PDB entry 6RDC | electron microscopy, 3.20 A resolution | chains T and X of the 31 polymer chains in the assembly

Chain T:
Name: ATP synthase subunit alpha
From: Polytomella sp. Pringsheim 198.80
UniProtKB: A0ZW40 (A0ZW40_9CHLO); residues 1-562 here = UniProt positions 1-562
Chain sequence (562 residues; each row starts with the number of its first residue):
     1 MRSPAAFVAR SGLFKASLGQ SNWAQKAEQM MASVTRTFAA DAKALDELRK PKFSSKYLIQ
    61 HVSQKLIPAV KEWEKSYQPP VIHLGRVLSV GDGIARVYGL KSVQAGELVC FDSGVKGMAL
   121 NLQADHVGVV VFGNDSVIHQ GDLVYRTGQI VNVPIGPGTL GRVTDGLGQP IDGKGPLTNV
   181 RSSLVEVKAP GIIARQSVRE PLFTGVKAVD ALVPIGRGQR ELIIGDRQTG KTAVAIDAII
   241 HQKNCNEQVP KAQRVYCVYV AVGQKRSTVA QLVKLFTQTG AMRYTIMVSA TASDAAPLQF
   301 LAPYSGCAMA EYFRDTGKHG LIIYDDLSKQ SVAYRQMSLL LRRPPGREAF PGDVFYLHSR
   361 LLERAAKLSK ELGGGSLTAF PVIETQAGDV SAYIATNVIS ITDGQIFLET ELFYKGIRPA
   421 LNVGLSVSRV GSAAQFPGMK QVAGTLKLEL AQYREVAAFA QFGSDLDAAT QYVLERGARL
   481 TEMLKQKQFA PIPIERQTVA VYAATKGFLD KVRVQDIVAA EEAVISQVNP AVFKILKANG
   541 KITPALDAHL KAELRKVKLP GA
Not modelled in the structure: 1-39
Differences from the reference sequence: conflict Arg266 (Lys in A0ZW40)
Metal / ion sites: Mg2+: Thr232 (together with ATP)
Small-molecule neighbours: ATP (adenosine-5'-triphosphate): Asp226, Arg227, Gln228, Thr229, Gly230, Lys231, Thr232, Ala233, Phe413, Arg418, Pro419, Gln486, Lys487, Gln488

Chain X:
Name: ATP synthase subunit beta
From: Polytomella sp. Pringsheim 198.80
Notes: EC 7.1.2.2
UniProtKB: A0ZW41 (A0ZW41_9CHLO); residue numbers follow UniProt; this construct covers 1-574
Chain sequence (574 residues; numbered 1 to 574; the number before each row is that of its first residue):
     1 MALRYAAGLA KNVVQRQGAS LNIARAFAAE PAPAIDAGYV SQVIGPVVDV RFDGELPSIL
    61 SSLEVEGHSV RLVLEVAQHM GDNTVRCIAM DSTDGLVRGQ KVVDTGSPIK VPVGRGTLGR
   121 IMNVIGEPVD EQGPIDAADI WSIHREAPEF TEQSTEQEIL VTGIKVVDLL APYQRGGKIG
   181 LFGGAGVGKT VLIMELINNV AKAHGGFSVF AGVGERTREG NDLYREMIES GVIKLGAERG
   241 NSKCTLVYGQ MNEPPGARAR VALTGLTVAE YFRDIEGQDV LLFVDNIFRF TQANSEVSAL
   301 LGRIPSAVGY QPTLATDLGG LQERITTTTK GSITSVQAVY VPADDLTDPA PATTFAHLDA
   361 TTVLSRSIAE LGIYPAVDPL DSTSRMLNPN VIGAEHYNVA RGVQKVLQDY KNLQDIIAIL
   421 GMDELSEEDK LTVARARKIQ RFLSQPFQVA EVFTGTPGKY VDLADTISGF QGVLTGKYDD
   481 LPEMAFYMVG DIKEVKEKAD KMAKDIASRK EADNKKVSEE LKDIPSLDKL VSEIKEVVIE
   541 EDDGLEEDFK AEALSSETVV LNEEGKSVPL PKKN
Not modelled in the structure: 1-36
Differences from the reference sequence: conflict Ala350 (Gly in A0ZW41), Leu387 (Arg in A0ZW41)

Chain T / chain X interface:
Residue-residue contacts (73; chain T residue first):
  Leu88(T) - Gly81(X)
  Ser89(T) - His79(X)  hydrogen bond (side chain-backbone)
  Ser89(T) - Met80(X)
  Val90(T) - Ile59(X)  hydrophobic
  Val90(T) - Gln78(X)
  Val90(T) - His79(X)  hydrogen bond (backbone-backbone)
  Gly91(T) - Gln78(X)
  Asp92(T) - Gln78(X)  hydrogen bond
  Asp92(T) - Arg303(X)  salt bridge
  Asn134(T) - Glu146(X)
  Asp135(T) - Ile59(X)
  Ser136(T) - Ser58(X)
  Ser136(T) - Ile59(X)  hydrogen bond (side chain-backbone)
  His139(T) - Ser58(X)
  His139(T) - His79(X)
  Gln140(T) - Leu56(X)
  Gln140(T) - His79(X)  hydrogen bond (backbone-side chain)
  Gln140(T) - Gly81(X)
  Gln140(T) - Asp82(X)
  Gln140(T) - Asn83(X)  hydrogen bond (side chain-backbone)
  Ile171(T) - Phe150(X)
  Ile171(T) - Thr151(X)
  Asp172(T) - Thr151(X)
  Gly173(T) - Thr151(X)
  Arg227(T) - Phe355(X)
  Gln228(T) - Arg385(X)  hydrogen bond
  Lys265(T) - Lys178(X)
  Lys265(T) - Glu323(X)
  Lys265(T) - His357(X)  hydrogen bond (side chain-backbone)
  Lys265(T) - Asp359(X)  salt bridge
  Arg266(T) - Ala147(X)
  Arg266(T) - Pro148(X)  hydrogen bond (side chain-backbone)
  Arg266(T) - Glu149(X)
  Arg266(T) - Phe150(X)
  Arg266(T) - Gln153(X)
  Arg266(T) - Glu323(X)  hydrogen bond (backbone-side chain)
  Ser267(T) - Gln153(X)
  Ser267(T) - Thr326(X)
  Val269(T) - Phe150(X)
  Ala270(T) - Phe150(X)
  Ala270(T) - Gln153(X)
  Ala270(T) - Thr155(X)
  Gln271(T) - Ser154(X)  hydrogen bond (side chain-backbone)
  Gln271(T) - Thr155(X)
  Gln271(T) - Glu156(X)
  Gln271(T) - Gln157(X)
  Val273(T) - Phe150(X)  hydrophobic
  Lys274(T) - Thr155(X)
  Lys274(T) - Glu156(X)  salt bridge
  Ala292(T) - Gly319(X)
  Ala292(T) - Glu323(X)
  Ala292(T) - His357(X)
  Ser293(T) - Ala147(X)
  Ser293(T) - Glu323(X)
  Asp294(T) - Thr316(X)
  Gln299(T) - Thr316(X)
  Val332(T) - Ala315(X)  hydrophobic
  Arg335(T) - Ala307(X)
  Gln336(T) - Pro312(X)
  Gln336(T) - Thr313(X)
  Gln336(T) - Thr316(X)  hydrogen bond
  Leu339(T) - Ile304(X)  hydrophobic
  Leu339(T) - Ser306(X)
  Leu339(T) - Pro312(X)  hydrophobic
  Leu340(T) - Arg303(X)
  Leu340(T) - Pro312(X)  hydrophobic
  Arg342(T) - Gly302(X)  hydrogen bond (side chain-backbone)
  Arg342(T) - Ile304(X)
  Glu348(T) - Ala307(X)
  Ala349(T) - Ser306(X)
  Ala349(T) - Ala307(X)
  Gln386(T) - Thr347(X)
  Gln386(T) - Ala352(X)
Other interface residues (no listed pair), chain T (42 interface residues in all): Ile138, Val163, Gln264, Thr291, Lys329, Ala387
Other interface residues (no listed pair), chain X (45 interface residues in all): Pro57, Leu60, Thr84, Pro305, Leu346, Ala356

Overview:
Chain T and chain X form an interface of 42 and 45 residues respectively, with 13 hydrogen bonds and 3 salt
bridges. Polar contacts include Asp92(T)-Arg303(X), Lys265(T)-Asp359(X) and Lys274(T)-Glu156(X). Chain T binds
ATP.
Here chain T is ATP synthase subunit alpha and chain X is ATP synthase subunit beta, both from Polytomella sp.
Pringsheim 198.80. Entry 6RDC (CryoEM structure of Polytomella F-ATP synthase, Primary rotary state 2,
composite map) was determined by electron microscopy, deposited together with 6RD4, 6RD5, 6RD6, 6RD7, 6RD8,
6RD9 and 46 further entries.
